Entry 4OU7 (X-ray diffraction, 2.83 A resolution); this record covers chains A and C of the 6 polymer chains in the assembly.

# Chain A (and C)
Molecule: Primosomal protein 1
From: Escherichia coli
Notes: chain C of this document is another copy of the same molecule, construct and numbering; everything in this record applies to it too
Reference sequence: P0A8J2 (DNAT_ECOLI); numbering as in UniProt (aligned over 84-154)
Chain sequence (71 residues; row label = number of the first residue in the row):
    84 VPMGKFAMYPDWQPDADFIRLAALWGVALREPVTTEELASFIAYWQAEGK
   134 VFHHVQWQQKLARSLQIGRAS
UniProt features mapped onto this chain:
  - binding site (ssDNA): Phe124, Tyr127, Trp128, Lys133, Lys143, Arg146
  - mutagenesis: Gly87 to Tyr92 (In dnaT822; phenocopies a priA deletion, some cells are filmentous and partition nucleoids poorly, forms small colonies, has 8-fold increased basal SOS induction, greatly increased sensitivity to UV ...), Tyr127 to Trp128 (Loss of ssDNA binding), Tyr127 (Y127A: Very low ssDNA binding), Trp128 (W128A: Very low ssDNA binding), Lys133 (K133A: Loss of ssDNA binding), Phe135 (F135A: Very low ssDNA binding), His136 to His137 (Loss of ssDNA binding and PriB-DnaT-ssDNA complex formation, still dissociates PriB-ssDNA), His136 (H136A: Decreased ssDNA binding), His137 (H137A: Decreased ssDNA binding), Lys143 (K143A: Loss of ssDNA binding), Arg146 (R146A: Loss of ssDNA binding)
What the authors report for this chain:
  - self-association interface (contacts with another copy of this molecule): Ala122, Ser123, Ala126, Tyr127, Ala130, Glu131
  - binding site for the 10-nt DNA strand: Phe124, Tyr127, Trp128, Lys133, Lys143, Arg146, Ser147, Ile150, Gly151
  - mutagenesis - Y127A, W128A, F135A: decreased binding to dT30
  - mutagenesis - Y127A/W128A: abolished binding to phiX-174 ssDNA

# Chain A / chain C interface
Contacting residue pairs (18; chain A residue first):
  Lys88(A) - Glu131(C)  salt bridge
  Ala106(A) - Glu119(C)
  Leu107(A) - Glu119(C)
  Leu107(A) - Ala122(C)
  Trp108(A) - Glu119(C)
  Trp108(A) - Ala122(C)
  Trp108(A) - Ser123(C)
  Trp108(A) - Ala126(C)
  Gly109(A) - Glu119(C)
  Phe135(A) - Tyr127(C)
  His136(A) - Ala130(C)  hydrogen bond (side chain-backbone)
  His136(A) - Glu131(C)
  Val138(A) - Ala126(C)  hydrophobic
  Gln139(A) - Tyr127(C)  hydrogen bond (side chain-backbone)
  Gln139(A) - Glu131(C)  hydrogen bond
  Gln142(A) - Ser123(C)  hydrogen bond (side chain-backbone)
  Gln142(A) - Ala126(C)
  Gln142(A) - Tyr127(C)

# In short
Chain A and chain C form an interface of 10 and 7 residues respectively, with 4 hydrogen bonds and 1 salt
bridge. Polar pairs include Lys88(A)-Glu131(C), His136(A)-Ala130(C) and Gln139(A)-Tyr127(C). From the paper: a
binding site for the 10-nt DNA strand at Phe124(A), Tyr127(A) and Trp128(A) among others; Y127A, W128A and
F135A of chain A reduce binding to dT30.
Chain A and chain C are both Primosomal protein 1 (Escherichia coli); the structure, Crystal structure of
DnaT84-153-dT10 ssDNA complex reveals a novel single-stranded DNA binding mode, was determined by X-ray
diffraction (same publication as 4OU6).
